PDB entry 8GOA | X-ray diffraction, 2.90 A resolution | chains A and B of the 4 polymer chains in the assembly

Chain A (and B):
Molecule: Glycerol dehydrogenase
Organism: Escherichia coli K-12
Notes: EC 1.1.1.6; chain B of this document is another copy of the same molecule, construct and numbering; everything in this record applies to it too
Reference sequence: P0A9S5 (GLDA_ECOLI); residue numbers follow UniProt; this construct covers 1-367
Sequence (375 residues; row label = number of the first residue in the row):
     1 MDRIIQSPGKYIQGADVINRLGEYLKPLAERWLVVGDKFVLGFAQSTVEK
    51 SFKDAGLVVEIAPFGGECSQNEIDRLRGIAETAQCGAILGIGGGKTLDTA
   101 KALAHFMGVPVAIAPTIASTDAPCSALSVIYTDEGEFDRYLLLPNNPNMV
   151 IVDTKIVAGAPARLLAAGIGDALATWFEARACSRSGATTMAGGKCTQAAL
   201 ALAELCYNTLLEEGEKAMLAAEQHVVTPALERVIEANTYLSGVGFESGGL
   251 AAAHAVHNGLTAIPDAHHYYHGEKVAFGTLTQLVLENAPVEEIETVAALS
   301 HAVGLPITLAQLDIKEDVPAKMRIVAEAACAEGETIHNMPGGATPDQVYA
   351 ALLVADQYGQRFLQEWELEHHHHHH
Unresolved in the structure: 368-375
Construct notes: expression tag (368-375)
Metal / ion sites: Zn2+: D171, H254, H271 (together with 2-amino-2-hydroxymethyl-propane-1,3-diol)

Interface between chain A and chain B:
Contacting residue pairs (18; chain A residue first):
  E213(A) with N287(B), hydrogen bond
  K216(A) with N287(B), hydrogen bond; A288(B), hydrogen bond (side chain-backbone); V290(B)
  L219(A) with Q357(B); Y358(B), hydrophobic; R361(B)
  A220(A) with V354(B), hydrophobic
  Q223(A) with L353(B); Q357(B)
  V225(A) with A350(B), hydrophobic; V354(B), hydrophobic
  V226(A) with A350(B)
  T227(A) with V354(B)
  P228(A) with L285(B); N287(B)
  A229(A) with N287(B)
  R232(A) with N287(B)
Also at the interface, not in a pair above, chain A (14 interface residues in all): D16, K155, E222
Also at the interface, not in a pair above, chain B (14 interface residues in all): V284, P289, D346, Y349

In short:
The chain A/chain B interface involves 14 residues from each chain, with 3 hydrogen bonds. Among the polar
pairs are E213(A)-N287(B), K216(A)-N287(B) and K216(A)-A288(B). D171(A), H254(A) and H271(A) form the Zn2+
site.
Chain A and chain B are both Glycerol dehydrogenase (Escherichia coli K-12); the structure, Crystal Structure
of Glycerol Dehydrogenase in the absence of NAD+, was determined by X-ray diffraction (same publication as
8GOB).
